Entry 1IT8 (X-ray diffraction, 2.50 A resolution); this record covers chains A and B.

# Chain A (and B)
Protein: archaeosine tRNA-guanine transglycosylase
From: Pyrococcus horikoshii
Notes: EC 2.4.2.29; chain B of this document is another copy of the same molecule, construct and numbering; everything in this record applies to it too
UniProt: O58843 (O58843_PYRHO); residues 1-582 here = UniProt positions 1-582
Amino-acid sequence (582 residues; row label = number of the first residue in the row):
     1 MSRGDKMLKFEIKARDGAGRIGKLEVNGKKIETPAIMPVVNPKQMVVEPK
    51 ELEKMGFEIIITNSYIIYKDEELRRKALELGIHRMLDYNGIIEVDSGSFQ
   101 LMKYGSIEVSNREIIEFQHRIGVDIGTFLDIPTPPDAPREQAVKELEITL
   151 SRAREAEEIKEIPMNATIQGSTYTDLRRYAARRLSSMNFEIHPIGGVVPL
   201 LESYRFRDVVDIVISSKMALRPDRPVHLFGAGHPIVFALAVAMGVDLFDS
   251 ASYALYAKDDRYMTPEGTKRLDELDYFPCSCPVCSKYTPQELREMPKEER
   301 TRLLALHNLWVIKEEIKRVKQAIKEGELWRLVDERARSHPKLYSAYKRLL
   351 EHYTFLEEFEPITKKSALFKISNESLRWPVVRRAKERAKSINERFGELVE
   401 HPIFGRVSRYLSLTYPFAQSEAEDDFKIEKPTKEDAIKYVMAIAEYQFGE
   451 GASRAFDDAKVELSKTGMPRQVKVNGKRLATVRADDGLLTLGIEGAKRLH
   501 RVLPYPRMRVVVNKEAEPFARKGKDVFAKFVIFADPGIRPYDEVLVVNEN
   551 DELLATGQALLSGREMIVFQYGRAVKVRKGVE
Unresolved in the structure: 1-5
UniProt features mapped onto this chain:
  - active site: D95 (Nucleophile)
  - binding site (substrate): D130, G196
  - binding site (Zn(2+)): C279, C281, C284
  - mutagenesis: D95 (D95A: Abolishes the transferase activity), S96 (S96A: Weak decrease in transferase activity)
Ion coordination: Zn2+: C279, C281, C284, H307; Mg2+: A528, M566, I567, F569, Q570
Small-molecule neighbours: 7-deaza-7-cyano-guanine (PQ0; 2-amino-4-oxo-4,7-dihydro-3H-pyrrolo[2,3-d]pyrimidine-5-carbonitrile): D95, S96, S98, F99, M102, T127, D130, P132, T167, Q169, G195, G196, V197, V198, P199, F229

# Chain A / chain B interface
Residue-residue contacts - 102 pairs, chain A then chain B:
  E32(A) with Y276(B), hydrogen bond
  E266(A) with R330(B); E334(B)
  K269(A) with E325(B), salt bridge
  E273(A) with Q321(B), hydrogen bond (backbone-side chain); E325(B)
  L274(A) with Q321(B)
  D275(A) with Q321(B), hydrogen bond (backbone-side chain); K324(B)
  Y276(A) with I21(B); E32(B), hydrogen bond; K317(B); K320(B); Q321(B), hydrogen bond (backbone-side chain)
  F277(A) with K317(B), hydrogen bond (backbone-side chain)
  P278(A) with E314(B); R318(B), hydrogen bond (backbone-side chain)
  C279(A) with E314(B); K317(B), hydrogen bond (backbone-side chain)
  S280(A) with S280(B); C281(B); P282(B); W310(B), hydrogen bond (side chain-backbone); E314(B), hydrogen bond
  C281(A) with S280(B)
  P282(A) with S280(B); S285(B)
  C284(A) with K317(B)
  S285(A) with W310(B)
  W310(A) with S280(B); S285(B)
  E314(A) with P278(B); C279(B); S280(B), hydrogen bond
  K317(A) with F277(B), hydrogen bond (side chain-backbone); C279(B), hydrogen bond (side chain-backbone); C284(B)
  R318(A) with P278(B), hydrogen bond (side chain-backbone)
  K320(A) with Y276(B)
  Q321(A) with E273(B), hydrogen bond (side chain-backbone); L274(B); D275(B), hydrogen bond (side chain-backbone); Y276(B), hydrogen bond (side chain-backbone)
  K324(A) with D275(B), salt bridge; Y276(B)
  E325(A) with K269(B), salt bridge; E273(B)
  R330(A) with E266(B); R337(B), hydrogen bond (side chain-backbone); S338(B)
  D333(A) with R337(B)
  E334(A) with E266(B); E334(B); R335(B), salt bridge
  R335(A) with E334(B), salt bridge
  R337(A) with R330(B), hydrogen bond (backbone-side chain); D333(B); R337(B); I371(B), hydrogen bond (side chain-backbone); S372(B)
  S338(A) with R330(B)
  H339(A) with I371(B); E421(B), salt bridge
  P340(A) with F369(B), hydrophobic; K370(B); I371(B); E421(B); A422(B)
  K341(A) with E421(B), salt bridge; A422(B), hydrogen bond (side chain-backbone); D425(B), salt bridge
  Y343(A) with K370(B); I371(B); S372(B); N373(B); E423(B)
  S344(A) with E423(B)
  K347(A) with E423(B), salt bridge
  F369(A) with H339(B); P340(B), hydrophobic
  K370(A) with P340(B); Y343(B)
  I371(A) with R337(B), hydrogen bond (backbone-side chain); H339(B); P340(B); Y343(B)
  S372(A) with R337(B); Y343(B)
  N373(A) with Y343(B); N373(B); E374(B)
  E421(A) with H339(B), salt bridge; P340(B); K341(B), salt bridge
  A422(A) with P340(B); K341(B), hydrogen bond (backbone-side chain)
  E423(A) with K341(B); Y343(B); S344(B); K347(B), salt bridge
  D424(A) with R207(B), salt bridge
  D425(A) with K341(B), salt bridge
Also at the interface, not in a pair above, chain A (48 interface residues in all): I21, R207, E327
Also at the interface, not in a pair above, chain B (48 interface residues in all): D424

# Summary
The chain A/chain B interface involves 48 residues from each chain; the contacts include 23 hydrogen bonds and
14 salt bridges. Among the polar pairs are K269(A)-E325(B), K324(A)-D275(B) and E334(A)-R335(B). Ligands of
chain A: 7-deaza-7-cyano-guanine.
Both chains are archaeosine tRNA-guanine transglycosylase (Pyrococcus horikoshii). Entry 1IT8 (Crystal
structure of archaeosine tRNA-guanine transglycosylase from Pyrococcus horikoshii complexed with archaeosine
precursor, preQ0) was determined by X-ray diffraction (same publication as 1IT7).
